8JAL - chains C and B of the 10 polymer chains in the assembly; structure by electron microscopy, 3.30 A resolution.

[Chain C]
Molecule: Elongin-B
From: Homo sapiens
UniProtKB: Q15370 (ELOB_HUMAN); residues 1-118 here = UniProt positions 1-118
Sequence (118 residues; each row starts with the number of its first residue):
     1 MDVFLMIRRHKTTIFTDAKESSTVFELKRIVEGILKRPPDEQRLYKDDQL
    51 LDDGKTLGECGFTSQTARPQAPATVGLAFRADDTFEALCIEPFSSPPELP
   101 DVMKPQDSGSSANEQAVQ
Unresolved in the structure: 1, 107-118
UniProt features mapped onto this chain:
  - modified residue: Met-1 (N-acetylmethionine), Thr-84 (Phosphothreonine), Ser-108 (Phosphoserine), Ser-111 (Phosphoserine)

[Chain B]
Molecule: Amyloid protein-binding protein 2
From: Homo sapiens
UniProtKB: Q92624 (APBP2_HUMAN); residue numbers follow UniProt; this construct covers 1-585
Sequence (585 residues; each row starts with the number of its first residue):
     1 MAAVELEWIPETLYNTAISAVVDNYIRSRRDIRSLPENIQFDVYYKLYQQ
    51 GRLCQLGSEFCELEVFAKVLRALDKRHLLHHCFQALMDHGVKVASVLAYS
   101 FSRRCSYIAESDAAVKEKAIQVGFVLGGFLSDAGWYSDAEKVFLSCLQLC
   151 TLHDEMLHWFRAVECCVRLLHVRNGNCKYHLGEETFKLAQTYMDKLSKHG
   201 QQANKAALYGELCALLFAKSHYDEAYKWCIEAMKEITAGLPVKVVVDVLR
   251 QASKACVVKREFKKAEQLIKHAVYLARDHFGSKHPKYSDTLLDYGFYLLN
   301 VDNICQSVAIYQAALDIRQSVFGGKNIHVATAHEDLAYSSYVHQYSSGKF
   351 DNALFHAERAIGIITHILPEDHLLLASSKRVKALILEEIAIDCHNKETEQ
   401 RLLQEAHDLHLSSLQLAKKAFGEFNVQTAKHYGNLGRLYQSMRKFKEAEE
   451 MHIKAIQIKEQLLGQEDYEVALSVGHLASLYNYDMNQYENAEKLYLRSIA
   501 IGKKLFGEGYSGLEYDYRGLIKLYNSIGNYEKVFEYHNVLSNWNRLRDRQ
   551 YSVTDALEDVSTSPQSTEEVVQSFLISQNVEGPSC
Unresolved in the structure: 1-6, 580-585
Bound ions: Zn2+: Cys-54, His-89 (shared with 2 residues of chain A)

[How chain C and chain B interact]
Pairs across the interface (15):
  Asp-101(C) / Arg-30(B)
  Asp-101(C) / Glu-64(B)
  Val-102(C) / Arg-30(B)  hydrogen bond (backbone-side chain)
  Val-102(C) / Arg-33(B)
  Val-102(C) / Glu-62(B)
  Val-102(C) / Glu-64(B)
  Met-103(C) / Arg-33(B)
  Met-103(C) / Gln-40(B)
  Met-103(C) / Glu-64(B)
  Met-103(C) / Val-65(B)  hydrophobic
  Met-103(C) / Lys-68(B)
  Lys-104(C) / Arg-30(B)  hydrogen bond (backbone-side chain)
  Pro-105(C) / Ser-34(B)
  Gln-106(C) / Arg-30(B)  hydrogen bond (backbone-side chain)
  Gln-106(C) / Asp-31(B)

[Summary]
6 residues of chain C face 9 of chain B across their interface; the contacts include 3 hydrogen bonds. Polar
pairs include Val-102(C)/Arg-30(B), Lys-104(C)/Arg-30(B) and Gln-106(C)/Arg-30(B). Cys-54(B) and His-89(B)
coordinate Zn2+.
Chain C is Elongin-B and chain B is Amyloid protein-binding protein 2, both from Homo sapiens; the structure,
Structure of CRL2APPBP2 bound with RxxGP degron (dimer), was determined by electron microscopy (same
publication as 8JAR and 8JAU).
